Entry 8W6R (X-ray diffraction, 1.95 A resolution); this record covers chain A.

Chain A:
Name: Acid sphingomyelinase-like phosphodiesterase 3a
Source organism: Mus musculus
Notes: EC 3.1.4.-
Reference sequence: P70158 (ASM3A_MOUSE); numbering as in UniProt (aligned over 23-444)
Sequence (422 residues; each row starts with the number of its first residue):
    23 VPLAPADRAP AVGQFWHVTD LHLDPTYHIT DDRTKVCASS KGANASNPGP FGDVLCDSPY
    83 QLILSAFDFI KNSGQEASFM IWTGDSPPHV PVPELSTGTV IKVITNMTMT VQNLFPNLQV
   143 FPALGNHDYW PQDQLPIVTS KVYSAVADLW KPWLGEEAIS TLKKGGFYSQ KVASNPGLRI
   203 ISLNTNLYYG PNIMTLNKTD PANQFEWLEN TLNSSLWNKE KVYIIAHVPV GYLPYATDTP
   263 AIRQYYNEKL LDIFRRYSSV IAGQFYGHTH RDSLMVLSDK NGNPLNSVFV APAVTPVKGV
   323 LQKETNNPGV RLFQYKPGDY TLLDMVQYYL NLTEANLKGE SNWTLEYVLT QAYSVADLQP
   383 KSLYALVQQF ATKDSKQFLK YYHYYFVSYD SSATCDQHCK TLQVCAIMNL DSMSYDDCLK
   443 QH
Not modelled in the structure: 23-33
Disulfide bonds: Cys-59/Cys-78, Cys-417/Cys-421, Cys-427/Cys-440
Glycans and other covalent adducts: N-acetylglucosamine (NAG) linked to Asn-66, Asn-128, Asn-235, Asn-353
Metal / ion sites: Zn2+ site 1: Asp-42, His-44, Asp-107, His-292 (together with sulfate ion); Zn2+ site 2: Asp-107, Asn-148, His-249, His-290 (together with sulfate ion)
Swiss-Prot annotation at these positions:
  - binding site (Zn(2+)): Asp-42, His-44, Asp-107, Asn-148, His-249, His-290, His-292
  - binding site (ATP): His-111, Asn-148, His-149, Tyr-257
  - glycosylation (N-linked (GlcNAc...) asparagine): Asn-66, Asn-128, Asn-219, Asn-235, Asn-353, Asn-364
  - mutagenesis: His-111 (H111A/Q: Abolishes enzyme activity), His-149 (H149A: Abolishes enzyme activity; H149Q: Nearly abolishes enzyme activity)

Overview:
Covalently linked N-acetylglucosamine: at Asn-66, Asn-128, Asn-235 and Asn-353. Asp-42, His-44, Asp-107 and
His-292 form the Zn2+ site 1. Asp-107, Asn-148, His-249 and His-290 coordinate Zn2+ site 2. UniProt lists 7
Zn2+-binding residues, 4 ATP-binding residues and 2 mutagenesis sites.
Chain A is Acid sphingomyelinase-like phosphodiesterase 3a (Mus musculus); the structure, murine SMPDL3A bound
to sulfate, was determined by X-ray diffraction.
